PDB entry 9CM3 | electron microscopy, 3.06 A resolution | chains A and N of the 5 polymer chains in the assembly

# Chain A
Name: Guanine nucleotide-binding protein G(q) subunit alpha
Source organism: Homo sapiens
Sequence (246 residues; numbered 1 to 246; the number before each row is that of its first residue):
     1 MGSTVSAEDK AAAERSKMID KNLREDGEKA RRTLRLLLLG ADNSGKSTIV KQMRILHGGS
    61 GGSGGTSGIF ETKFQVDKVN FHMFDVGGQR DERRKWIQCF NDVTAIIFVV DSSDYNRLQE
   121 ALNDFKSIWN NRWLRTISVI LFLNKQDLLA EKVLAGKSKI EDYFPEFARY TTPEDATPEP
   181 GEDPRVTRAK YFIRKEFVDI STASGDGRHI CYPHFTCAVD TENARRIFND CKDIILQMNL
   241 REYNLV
Not modelled in the structure: 1-4, 52-67

# Chain N
Name: scFv16
Source organism: Mus musculus
Notes: antibody fragment or engineered binder
Sequence (266 residues; row label = number of the first residue in the row):
     2 VQLVESGGGL VQPGGSRKLS CSASGFAFSS FGMHWVRQAP EKGLEWVAYI SSGSGTIYYA
    62 DTVKGRFTIS RDDPKNTLFL QMTSLRSEDT AMYYCVRSIY YYGSSPFDFW GQGTTLTVSA
   122 GGGGSGGGGS GGGGSADIVM TQATSSVPVT PGESVSISCR SSKSLLHSNG NTYLYWFLQR
   182 PGQSPQLLIY RMSNLASGVP DRFSGSGSGT AFTLTISRLE AEDVGVYYCM QHLEYPLTFG
   242 AGTKLELLEE NLYFQGASHH HHHHHH
Not modelled in the structure: 121-136, 249-267
Cystine bridges: Cys22-Cys96, Cys160-Cys230

# Chain A / chain N interface
Contacting residue pairs - 24 pairs, chain A then chain N:
  Val5(A) with His168(N)
  Ser6(A) with His168(N); Asn170(N); Tyr174(N); Leu234(N)
  Ala7(A) with His233(N); Leu234(N)
  Glu8(A) with Tyr101(N); Pro107(N); Tyr174(N); Tyr176(N), hydrogen bond; Arg192(N), salt bridge; His233(N)
  Ala11(A) with Tyr101(N), hydrophobic
  Ala12(A) with Tyr101(N)
  Glu14(A) with Ser52(N), hydrogen bond; Ser53(N); Gly56(N); Thr57(N)
  Arg15(A) with Ile100(N); Tyr101(N); Tyr102(N)
  Met18(A) with Ser53(N); Gly54(N)
Also at the interface, not in a pair above, chain A (10 interface residues in all): Asp9
Also at the interface, not in a pair above, chain N (19 interface residues in all): Ser31, Tyr50, Ser105

# Summary
Chain A and chain N form an interface of 10 and 19 residues respectively; the contacts include 2 hydrogen
bonds and 1 salt bridge. Polar contacts include Glu8(A)-Arg192(N), Glu8(A)-Tyr176(N) and Glu14(A)-Ser52(N).
Chain A is Guanine nucleotide-binding protein G(q) subunit alpha (Homo sapiens) and chain N is scFv16 (Mus
musculus); the structure, Cryo-EM structure of Gq-coupled FFA2 in complex with TUG-1375 and compound 187, was
determined by electron microscopy (same publication as 9CLW, 9CM7 and 9NS9).
